9GUR - chains 7 and 3 of the 9 polymer chains in the assembly; structure by electron microscopy, 4.20 A resolution (low resolution: residue-level contacts below are approximate; hydrogen-bond / salt-bridge calls are withheld).

Chain 7:
Molecule: Template DNA strand
Sequence (30 nucleotides; numbered 10 to 39; the number before each row is that of its first residue):
    10 GTCCTATCGA TCTTCGGAAG AGATTCAGAG
Unresolved in the structure: 39

Chain 3:
Protein: DNA-directed RNA polymerase subunit beta
From: Escherichia coli K-12
Notes: EC 2.7.7.6
UniProt: P0A8V2 (RPOB_ECOLI); residue numbers follow UniProt; this construct covers 1-1342
Chain sequence (1342 residues; each row starts with the number of its first residue):
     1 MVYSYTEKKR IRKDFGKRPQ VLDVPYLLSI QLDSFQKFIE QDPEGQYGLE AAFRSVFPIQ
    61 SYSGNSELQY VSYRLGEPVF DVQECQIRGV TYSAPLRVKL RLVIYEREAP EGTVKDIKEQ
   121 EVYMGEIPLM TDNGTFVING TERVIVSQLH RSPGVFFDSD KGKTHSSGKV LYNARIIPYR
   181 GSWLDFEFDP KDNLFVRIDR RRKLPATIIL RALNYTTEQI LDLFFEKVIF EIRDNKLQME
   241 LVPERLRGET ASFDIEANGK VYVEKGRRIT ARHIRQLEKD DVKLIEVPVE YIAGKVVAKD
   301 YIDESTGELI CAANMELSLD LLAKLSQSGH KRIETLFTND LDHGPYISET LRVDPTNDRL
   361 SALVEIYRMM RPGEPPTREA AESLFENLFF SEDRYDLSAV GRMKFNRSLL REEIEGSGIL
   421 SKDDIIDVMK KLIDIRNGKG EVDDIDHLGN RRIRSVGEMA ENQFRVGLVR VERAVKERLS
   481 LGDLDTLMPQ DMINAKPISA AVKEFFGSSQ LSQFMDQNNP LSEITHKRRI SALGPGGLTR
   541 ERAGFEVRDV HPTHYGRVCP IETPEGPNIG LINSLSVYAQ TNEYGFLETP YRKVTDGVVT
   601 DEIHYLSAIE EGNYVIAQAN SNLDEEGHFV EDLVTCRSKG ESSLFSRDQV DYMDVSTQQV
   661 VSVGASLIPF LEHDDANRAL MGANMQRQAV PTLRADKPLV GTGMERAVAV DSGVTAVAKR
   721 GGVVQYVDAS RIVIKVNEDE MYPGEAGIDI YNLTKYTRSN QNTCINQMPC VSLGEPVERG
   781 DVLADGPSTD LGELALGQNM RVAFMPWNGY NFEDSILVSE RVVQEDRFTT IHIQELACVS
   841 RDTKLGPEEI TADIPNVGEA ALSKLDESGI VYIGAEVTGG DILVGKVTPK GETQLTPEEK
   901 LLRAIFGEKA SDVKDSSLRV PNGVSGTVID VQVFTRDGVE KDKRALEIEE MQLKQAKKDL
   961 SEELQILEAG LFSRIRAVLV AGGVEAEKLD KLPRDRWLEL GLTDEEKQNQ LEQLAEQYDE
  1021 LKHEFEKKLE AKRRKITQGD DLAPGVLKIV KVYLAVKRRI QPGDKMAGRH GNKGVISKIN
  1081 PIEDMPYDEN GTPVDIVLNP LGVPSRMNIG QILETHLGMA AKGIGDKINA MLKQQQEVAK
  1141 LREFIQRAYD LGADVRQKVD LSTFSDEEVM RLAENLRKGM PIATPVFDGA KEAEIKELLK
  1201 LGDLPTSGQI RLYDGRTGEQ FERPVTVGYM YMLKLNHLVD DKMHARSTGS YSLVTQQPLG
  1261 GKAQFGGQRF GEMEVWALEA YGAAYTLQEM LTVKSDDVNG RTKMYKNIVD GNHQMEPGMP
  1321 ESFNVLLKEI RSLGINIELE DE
Unresolved in the structure: 891-912
Curated features (UniProtKB/Swiss-Prot):
  - modified residue (N6-acetyllysine): Lys-1022, Lys-1200
  - mutagenesis: Ile-561 (I561S: Resistant to antibiotics salinamide A and B), Ile-569 (I569S: Resistant to antibiotics salinamide A and B), Ala-665 (A665E: Resistant to antibiotics salinamide A and B), Asp-675 (D675A/G: Resistant to antibiotics salinamide A and B), Asn-677 (N677H/K: Resistant to antibiotics salinamide A and B), Leu-680 (L680M: Resistant to antibiotics salinamide A and B), Glu-813 (E813K: Disrupts the enzyme's active center)

Chain 7 / chain 3 interface:
Residue-residue contacts (21; chain 7 residue first):
  DT20(7) / Arg-473(3)
  DC21(7) / Arg-394(3)
  DC21(7) / Arg-470(3)
  DC21(7) / Arg-473(3)
  DT22(7) / Arg-454(3)
  DT22(7) / Asn-462(3)
  DT22(7) / Gln-463(3)
  DT23(7) / Trp-183(3)
  DT23(7) / Pro-535(3)
  DT23(7) / Gly-536(3)
  DC24(7) / Trp-183(3)
  DC24(7) / Arg-200(3)
  DG25(7) / Arg-151(3)
  DG25(7) / Arg-175(3)
  DG25(7) / Trp-183(3)
  DG25(7) / Arg-200(3)
  DG25(7) / Gly-537(3)
  DG26(7) / Arg-151(3)
  DG26(7) / Leu-538(3)
  DG26(7) / Arg-542(3)
  DA28(7) / Lys-163(3)
Other interface residues (no listed pair), chain 3 (21 interface residues in all): Arg-180, Asp-199, Val-466, Val-469, Thr-539

Summary:
The interface between chain 7 and chain 3 involves 8 residues on one side and 21 on the other. From UniProt: 7
mutagenesis sites on chain 3.
Here chain 7 is Template DNA strand and chain 3 is DNA-directed RNA polymerase subunit beta (Escherichia coli
K-12). Entry 9GUR (30S mRNA delivery complex TEC resolved (TEC only)) was determined by electron microscopy
(same publication as 9GUP, 9GUQ, 9GUS, 9GUT, 9GUU, 9GUV, 9GUW and 9GUX).
